PDB entry 5FEF | X-ray diffraction, 2.20 A resolution | chain A

[Chain A]
Molecule: Profilin-5
Organism: Zea mays
Reference sequence: Q9FR39 (PROF5_MAIZE); residue numbers follow UniProt; this construct covers 1-131
Amino-acid sequence (132 residues; each row starts with the number of its first residue; numbering starts at 0):
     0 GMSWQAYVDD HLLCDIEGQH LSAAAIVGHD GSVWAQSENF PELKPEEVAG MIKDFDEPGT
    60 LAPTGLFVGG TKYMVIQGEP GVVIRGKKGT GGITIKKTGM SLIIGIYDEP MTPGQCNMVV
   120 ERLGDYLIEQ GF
Differences from the reference sequence: expression tag (0)
Swiss-Prot annotation at these positions:
  - motif: Val81 to Thr97 (Involved in PIP2 interaction)
  - modified residue: Thr111 (Phosphothreonine)

[Summary]
Chain A is Profilin-5 (Zea mays); the structure, Crystal structure of the allergen profilin (Zea m 12), was
determined by X-ray diffraction, deposited together with 5FDS and 5FEG.
